PDB entry 9GM7 | electron microscopy, 4.30 A resolution (low resolution: residue-level contacts below are approximate; hydrogen-bond / salt-bridge calls are withheld) | chains C and D of the 8 polymer chains in the assembly

Chain C (and D):
Molecule: Chromosome partition protein MukF
From: Photorhabdus thracensis
Notes: chain D of this document is another copy of the same molecule, construct and numbering; everything in this record applies to it too
UniProtKB: A0A0F7LMQ4 (A0A0F7LMQ4_9GAMM); residue numbers follow UniProt; this construct covers 1-440
Amino-acid sequence (440 residues; each row starts with the number of its first residue):
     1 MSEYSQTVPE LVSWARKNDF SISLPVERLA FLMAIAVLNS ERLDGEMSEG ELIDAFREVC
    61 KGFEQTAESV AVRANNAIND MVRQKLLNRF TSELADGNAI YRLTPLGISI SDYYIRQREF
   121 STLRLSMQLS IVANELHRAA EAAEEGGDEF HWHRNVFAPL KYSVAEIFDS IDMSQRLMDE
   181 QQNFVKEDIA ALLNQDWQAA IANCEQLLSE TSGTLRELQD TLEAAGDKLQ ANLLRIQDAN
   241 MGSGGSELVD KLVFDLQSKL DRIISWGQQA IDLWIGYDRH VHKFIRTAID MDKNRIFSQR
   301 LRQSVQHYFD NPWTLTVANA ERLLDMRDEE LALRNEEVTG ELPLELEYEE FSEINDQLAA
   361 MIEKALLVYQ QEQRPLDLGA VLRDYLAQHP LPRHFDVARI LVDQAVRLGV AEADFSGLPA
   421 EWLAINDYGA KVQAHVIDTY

How chain C and chain D interact:
Residue-residue contacts (141; chain C residue first):
  Glu3(C) - Arg116(D)
  Tyr4(C) - Ala36(D)
  Tyr4(C) - Val37(D)
  Tyr4(C) - Ser40(D)
  Tyr4(C) - Asp112(D)
  Tyr4(C) - Ile115(D)
  Tyr4(C) - Arg116(D)
  Val8(C) - Ala34(D)
  Leu11(C) - Met33(D)
  Leu11(C) - Val37(D)
  Leu11(C) - Ile115(D)
  Val12(C) - Val59(D)
  Val12(C) - Gly62(D)
  Trp14(C) - Tyr114(D)
  Ala15(C) - Val26(D)
  Ala15(C) - Met33(D)
  Arg16(C) - Gly62(D)
  Arg16(C) - Glu64(D)
  Asp19(C) - Val26(D)
  Phe20(C) - Val26(D)
  Phe20(C) - Leu29(D)
  Phe20(C) - Tyr114(D)
  Ser21(C) - Leu24(D)
  Ile22(C) - Ile22(D)
  Ile22(C) - Ser23(D)
  Ile22(C) - Leu24(D)
  Ile22(C) - Ile110(D)
  Ser23(C) - Ile22(D)
  Leu24(C) - Ser21(D)
  Leu24(C) - Ile22(D)
  Val26(C) - Ala15(D)
  Val26(C) - Asp19(D)
  Val26(C) - Phe20(D)
  Leu29(C) - Phe20(D)
  Met33(C) - Leu11(D)
  Met33(C) - Ala15(D)
  Ala34(C) - Val8(D)
  Val37(C) - Leu11(D)
  Asn39(C) - Arg176(D)
  Asn39(C) - Arg262(D)
  Ser40(C) - Tyr4(D)
  Ser40(C) - Arg262(D)
  Arg42(C) - Arg262(D)
  Leu43(C) - Arg262(D)
  Asp44(C) - Arg262(D)
  Asp44(C) - Gln269(D)
  Gly45(C) - Arg176(D)
  Gly45(C) - Arg262(D)
  Glu46(C) - Gln269(D)
  Val59(C) - Val12(D)
  Gly62(C) - Val12(D)
  Gly62(C) - Arg16(D)
  Phe63(C) - Val12(D)
  Phe63(C) - Arg16(D)
  Glu64(C) - Arg16(D)
  Lys85(C) - Tyr113(D)
  Asn88(C) - Arg176(D)
  Asn88(C) - Asp179(D)
  Asn88(C) - Glu180(D)
  Asn88(C) - Asn183(D)
  Phe90(C) - Asp179(D)
  Phe90(C) - Gln182(D)
  Phe90(C) - Asn183(D)
  Phe90(C) - Lys186(D)
  Phe90(C) - Leu273(D)
  Ser92(C) - Leu273(D)
  Glu93(C) - His280(D)
  Arg102(C) - Asp179(D)
  Arg102(C) - Trp266(D)
  Arg102(C) - Gln269(D)
  Arg102(C) - Leu273(D)
  Leu103(C) - Arg176(D)
  Thr104(C) - Glu180(D)
  Pro105(C) - Met173(D)
  Pro105(C) - Arg176(D)
  Pro105(C) - Glu180(D)
  Leu106(C) - Tyr113(D)
  Ile108(C) - Met173(D)
  Ile108(C) - Arg176(D)
  Ser109(C) - Ser109(D)
  Ser109(C) - Met173(D)
  Ile110(C) - Ile22(D)
  Asp112(C) - Tyr4(D)
  Tyr113(C) - Lys85(D)
  Tyr113(C) - Leu106(D)
  Tyr114(C) - Trp14(D)
  Tyr114(C) - Phe20(D)
  Tyr114(C) - Leu106(D)
  Ile115(C) - Tyr4(D)
  Ile115(C) - Leu11(D)
  Arg116(C) - Glu3(D)
  Arg116(C) - Tyr4(D)
  Arg116(C) - Asp169(D)
  Ser121(C) - Tyr162(D)
  Leu123(C) - Tyr162(D)
  Arg124(C) - Tyr162(D)
  Arg124(C) - Glu166(D)
  Met127(C) - Pro159(D)
  Ile131(C) - Ser163(D)
  Glu135(C) - Ile131(D)
  Arg138(C) - Asn134(D)
  His153(C) - Leu123(D)
  Ala158(C) - Leu123(D)
  Ala158(C) - Met127(D)
  Pro159(C) - Met127(D)
  Tyr162(C) - Leu123(D)
  Tyr162(C) - Arg124(D)
  Ser163(C) - Ile131(D)
  Glu166(C) - Arg124(D)
  Asp169(C) - Arg116(D)
  Met173(C) - Pro105(D)
  Met173(C) - Ile108(D)
  Arg176(C) - Asn39(D)
  Arg176(C) - Asn88(D)
  Arg176(C) - Leu103(D)
  Arg176(C) - Pro105(D)
  Arg176(C) - Ile108(D)
  Leu177(C) - Pro105(D)
  Asp179(C) - Asn88(D)
  Asp179(C) - Phe90(D)
  Asp179(C) - Arg102(D)
  Glu180(C) - Asn88(D)
  Glu180(C) - Thr104(D)
  Glu180(C) - Pro105(D)
  Asn183(C) - Asn88(D)
  Asn183(C) - Arg89(D)
  Asn183(C) - Phe90(D)
  Lys259(C) - Arg116(D)
  Arg262(C) - Ser40(D)
  Arg262(C) - Arg42(D)
  Arg262(C) - Leu43(D)
  Arg262(C) - Asp44(D)
  Arg262(C) - Gly45(D)
  Trp266(C) - Arg102(D)
  Gln269(C) - Asp44(D)
  Gln269(C) - Glu46(D)
  Gln269(C) - Arg102(D)
  Leu273(C) - Phe90(D)
  Leu273(C) - Ser92(D)
  Gly276(C) - Leu94(D)
  His280(C) - Glu93(D)
Other interface residues (no listed pair), chain C (91 interface residues in all): Ser5, Gln6, Pro25, Ala30, Leu38, Glu41, Glu58, Gln84, Arg89, Leu94, Ile100, Gln117, Asn134, Asp172, Ser265, Ala270
Other interface residues (no listed pair), chain D (95 interface residues in all): Ser5, Gln6, Pro9, Pro25, Ala30, Leu38, Glu58, Phe63, Gln84, Gln117, Arg118, Ser121, Gln128, Glu135, Arg138, His153, Ala158, Leu177, Lys259, Ser265, Ala270, Gly276, Arg279

Overview:
91 residues of chain C and 95 residues of chain D are in contact.
Both chains are Chromosome partition protein MukF (Photorhabdus thracensis). Entry 9GM7 (MukBEF in a
nucleotide-bound state with open neck gate (monomer)) was determined by electron microscopy together with
9GM6, 9GM8, 9GM9, 9GMA, 9GMB and 9GMD from the same study.
